3ZUI - chain A; structure by X-ray diffraction, 1.71 A resolution.

[Chain A]
Protein: Complement inhibitor
Source organism: Ornithodoros moubata
Reference sequence: Q5YD59 (Q5YD59_ORNMO); residues 19-168 here = UniProt positions 19-168
Amino-acid sequence (150 residues; each row starts with the number of its first residue):
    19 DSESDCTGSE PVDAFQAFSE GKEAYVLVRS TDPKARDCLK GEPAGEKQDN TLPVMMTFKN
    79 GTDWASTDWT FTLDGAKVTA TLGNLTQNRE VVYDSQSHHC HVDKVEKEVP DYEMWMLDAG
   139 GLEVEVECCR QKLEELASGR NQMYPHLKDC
Not modelled in the structure: 19-22
Disulfide bonds: Cys24-Cys146, Cys56-Cys168, Cys118-Cys147
Small-molecule neighbours: palmitoleic acid (PAM): Phe36, Glu41, Tyr43, Arg54, Leu57, Gly59, Pro61, Val72, Met74, Phe76, Thr85, Trp87, Phe89, Leu100, Gln105, Arg107, His119, Asp121, Trp133
From the paper describing this entry:
  - conformationally variable residues (loop rearrangement, side-chain flip): His117, Met132 to Val142
  - binding site for palmitoleic acid: Phe36, Tyr43, Arg54, Leu57, Gly59, Pro61, Val72, Met74, Phe76, Thr85, Trp87, Phe89, Arg107, Trp133
  - specificity-determining residues: Arg107 (citing earlier work)
  - specificity-determining residues: Phe36, Tyr43 (proposed by the authors, not directly observed)

[Overview]
Chain A binds palmitoleic acid. From the paper: a binding site for palmitoleic acid at Phe36, Tyr43 and Arg54
among others; specificity determinants Arg107, Phe36 and Tyr43.
Chain A is Complement inhibitor (Ornithodoros moubata); the structure, OMCI in complex with palmitoleic acid,
was determined by X-ray diffraction together with 3ZUO from the same study.
